7CHW - chains H and F of the 9 polymer chains in the assembly; structure by electron microscopy, 3.58 A resolution.

== Chain H ==
Molecule: 63-nt DNA strand
Sequence (63 nucleotides; row label = number of the first residue in the row):
     3 AACAAAATGA TTGACAAAAG TGTTAAATTG TGCTATAATG GGAGCTGTCA CGGATGCAGG
    63 GGA

== Chain F ==
Protein: RNA polymerase sigma factor RpoD
Source organism: Escherichia coli
UniProtKB: Q0P6L9 (Q0P6L9_ECOLX); residue numbers follow UniProt; this construct covers 1-613
Amino-acid sequence (613 residues; row label = number of the first residue in the row):
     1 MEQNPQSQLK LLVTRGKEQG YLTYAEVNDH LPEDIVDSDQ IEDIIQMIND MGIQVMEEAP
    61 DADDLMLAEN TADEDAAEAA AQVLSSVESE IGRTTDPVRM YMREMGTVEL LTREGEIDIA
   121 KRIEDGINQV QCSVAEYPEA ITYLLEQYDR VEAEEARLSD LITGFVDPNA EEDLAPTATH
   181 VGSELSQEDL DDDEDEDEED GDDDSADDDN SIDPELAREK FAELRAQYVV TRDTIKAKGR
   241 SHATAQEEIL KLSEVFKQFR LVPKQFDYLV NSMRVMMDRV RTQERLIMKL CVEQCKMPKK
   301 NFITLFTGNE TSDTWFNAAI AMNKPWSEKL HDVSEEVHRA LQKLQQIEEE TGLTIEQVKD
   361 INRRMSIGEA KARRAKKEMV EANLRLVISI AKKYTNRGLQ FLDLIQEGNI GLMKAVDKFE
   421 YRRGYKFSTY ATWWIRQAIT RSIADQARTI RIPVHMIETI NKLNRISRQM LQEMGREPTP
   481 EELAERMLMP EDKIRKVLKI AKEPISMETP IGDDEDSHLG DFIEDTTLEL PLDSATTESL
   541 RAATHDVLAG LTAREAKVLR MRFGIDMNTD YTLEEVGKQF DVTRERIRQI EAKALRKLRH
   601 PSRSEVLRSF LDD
Unresolved in the structure: 1-89, 168-212, 237-242, 613

== Interface between chain H and chain F ==
Pairs across the interface (45; chain H residue first):
  DA12(H) / Lys-593(F)  salt bridge to the phosphate
  DT13(H) / Arg-586(F)  salt bridge to the phosphate
  DT13(H) / Gln-589(F)  base contact
  DT14(H) / Arg-584(F)  salt bridge to the phosphate
  DT14(H) / Glu-585(F)  base contact
  DG15(H) / Glu-585(F)  base contact
  DA16(H) / Glu-585(F)  hydrogen bond to the base
  DT30(H) / His-455(F)  sugar contact
  DT31(H) / Pro-453(F)  phosphate contact
  DT31(H) / His-455(F)  salt bridge to the phosphate
  DG32(H) / Arg-451(F)  salt bridge to the phosphate
  DG32(H) / Pro-453(F)  phosphate contact
  DT33(H) / Arg-441(F)  salt bridge to the phosphate
  DC35(H) / Gln-437(F)  base contact
  DT36(H) / Trp-433(F)  hydrogen bond to the base
  DT36(H) / Trp-434(F)  base contact
  DT36(H) / Gln-437(F)  base contact
  DA37(H) / Phe-419(F)  base contact
  DA37(H) / Glu-420(F)  hydrogen bond to the base
  DA37(H) / Arg-423(F)  base contact
  DA37(H) / Tyr-425(F)  base contact
  DA37(H) / Thr-429(F)  sugar contact
  DA37(H) / Tyr-430(F)  stacking on the base
  DT38(H) / Tyr-425(F)  sugar contact
  DT38(H) / Thr-429(F)  sugar contact
  DA39(H) / Arg-113(F)  salt bridge to the phosphate
  DA39(H) / Tyr-425(F)  phosphate contact
  DA39(H) / Lys-426(F)  hydrogen bond to the phosphate
  DA39(H) / Thr-429(F)  phosphate contact
  DA40(H) / Lys-426(F)  salt bridge to the phosphate
  DA40(H) / Ser-428(F)  base contact
  DA40(H) / Thr-429(F)  base contact
  DA40(H) / Thr-432(F)  hydrogen bond to the base
  DT41(H) / Leu-110(F)  base contact
  DT41(H) / Arg-385(F)  base contact
  DT41(H) / Leu-386(F)  sugar contact
  DT41(H) / Ser-428(F)  base contact
  DG42(H) / Arg-103(F)  base contact
  DG42(H) / Gly-106(F)  base contact
  DG42(H) / Arg-385(F)  sugar contact
  DG43(H) / Met-102(F)  base contact
  DG43(H) / Lys-392(F)  phosphate contact
  DG44(H) / Arg-99(F)  base contact
  DG44(H) / Met-102(F)  base contact
  DG44(H) / Lys-392(F)  salt bridge to the phosphate
Interface residues without a listed pair, chain H (20 interface residues in all): DA45
Interface residues without a listed pair, chain F (39 interface residues in all): Val-98, Met-105, Thr-107, Glu-116, Ala-382, Asn-383, Ser-389, Lys-418, Lys-493

== In short ==
20 residues of chain H face 39 of chain F across their interface, with 5 hydrogen bonds, 9 salt bridges and 1
aromatic stacking contact. Among the polar pairs are DA16(H)/Glu-585(F), DT36(H)/Trp-433(F) and
DA37(H)/Glu-420(F).
Chain H is a 63-nt DNA strand and chain F is RNA polymerase sigma factor RpoD (Escherichia coli); the
structure, Cryo-EM structure of an Escherichia coli RNAP-promoter open complex (RPo), was determined by
electron microscopy.
